9MDJ - chains A and B of the 3 polymer chains in the assembly; structure by electron microscopy, 5.17 A resolution (low resolution: residue-level contacts below are approximate; hydrogen-bond / salt-bridge calls are withheld).

== Chain A (and B) ==
Name: Adp-ribosyltransferase binding component
Organism: Clostridioides difficile R20291
Notes: chain B of this document is another copy of the same molecule, construct and numbering; everything in this record applies to it too
Reference sequence: A0A9R0BM17 (A0A9R0BM17_CLODR); numbering as in UniProt (aligned over 1-876)
Amino-acid sequence (876 residues; row label = number of the first residue in the row):
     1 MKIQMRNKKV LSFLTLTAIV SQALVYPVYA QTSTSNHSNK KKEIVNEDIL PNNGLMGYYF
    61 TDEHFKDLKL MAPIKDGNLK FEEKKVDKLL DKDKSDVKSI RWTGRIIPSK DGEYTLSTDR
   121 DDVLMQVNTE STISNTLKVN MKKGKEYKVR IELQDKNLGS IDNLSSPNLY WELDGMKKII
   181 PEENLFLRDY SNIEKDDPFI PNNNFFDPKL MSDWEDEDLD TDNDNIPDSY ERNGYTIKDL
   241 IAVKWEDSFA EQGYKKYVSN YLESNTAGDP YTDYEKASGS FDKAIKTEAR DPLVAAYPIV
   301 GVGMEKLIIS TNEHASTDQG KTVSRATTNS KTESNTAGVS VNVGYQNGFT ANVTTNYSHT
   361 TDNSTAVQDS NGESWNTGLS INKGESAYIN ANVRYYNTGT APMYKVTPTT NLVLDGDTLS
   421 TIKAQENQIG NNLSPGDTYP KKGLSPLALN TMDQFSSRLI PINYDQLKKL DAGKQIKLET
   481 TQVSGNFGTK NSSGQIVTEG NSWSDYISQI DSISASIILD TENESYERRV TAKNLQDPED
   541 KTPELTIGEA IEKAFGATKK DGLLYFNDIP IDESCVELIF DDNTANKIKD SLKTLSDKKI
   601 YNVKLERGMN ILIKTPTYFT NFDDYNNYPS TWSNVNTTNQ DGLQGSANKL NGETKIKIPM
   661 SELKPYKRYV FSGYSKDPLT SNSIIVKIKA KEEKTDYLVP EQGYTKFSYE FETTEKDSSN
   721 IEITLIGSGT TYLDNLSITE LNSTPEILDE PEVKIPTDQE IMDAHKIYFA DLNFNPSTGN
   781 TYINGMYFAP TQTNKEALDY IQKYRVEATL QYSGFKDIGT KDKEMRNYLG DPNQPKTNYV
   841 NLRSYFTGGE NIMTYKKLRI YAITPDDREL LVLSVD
Not modelled in the structure: 1-217, 316-318, 452-456, 749-876 (chain B: 1-217, 314-319, 679-681, 747-876)
Metal / ion sites: Ca2+ site 1: Asp220, Asp224, Ile226; Ca2+ site 2: Asn260, Glu263; Ca2+ site 3: Asn621, Asp623, Gln644, Ser646

== How chain A and chain B interact ==
Residue-residue contacts (22; chain A residue first):
  Asn265(A) - Gln495(B)
  Val413(A) - Ser445(B)
  Gly416(A) - Asn392(B)
  Thr418(A) - Ala448(B)
  Gln482(A) - Asn427(B)
  Gln482(A) - Gln428(B)
  Gln482(A) - Ile429(B)
  Gln482(A) - Gly430(B)
  Gln482(A) - Tyr439(B)
  Asp505(A) - Ile496(B)
  Asp505(A) - Thr498(B)
  Tyr506(A) - Ile496(B)
  Gln509(A) - Asp282(B)
  Gln509(A) - Ile496(B)
  Pro538(A) - Gln252(B)
  Pro538(A) - Gly253(B)
  Pro538(A) - Tyr254(B)
  Glu539(A) - Ile237(B)
  Glu539(A) - Lys238(B)
  Glu539(A) - Asp239(B)
  Glu539(A) - Leu240(B)
  Glu539(A) - Tyr254(B)
Other interface residues (no listed pair), chain A (18 interface residues in all): Ser264, Thr421, Glu479, Thr481, Ser504, Ser508, Ser512, Ile513
Other interface residues (no listed pair), chain B (28 interface residues in all): Lys283, Ala284, Tyr404, Asn431, Asn432, Leu444, Pro446, Thr451, Lys490

== Overview ==
The interface between chain A and chain B involves 18 residues on one side and 28 on the other. The Ca2+ site
1 is built by Asp220(A), Asp224(A) and Ile226(A). The Ca2+ site 2 is built by Asn260(A) and Glu263(A).
Both chains are Adp-ribosyltransferase binding component (Clostridioides difficile R20291). Entry 9MDJ
(Clostridioides difficile Transferase B Component Dimer in Complex with the A Component) was determined by
electron microscopy together with 9MDI, 9MDL, 9MDN, 9MDP and 9MDR from the same study.
